4N0C - chains A and C of the 4 polymer chains in the assembly; structure by X-ray diffraction, 2.90 A resolution.

# Chain A
Molecule: H-2 class I histocompatibility antigen, L-D alpha chain
Organism: Mus musculus
UniProt: P01897 (HA1L_MOUSE); residues 1-179 here correspond to UniProt positions 25-203 (UniProt number = residue number + 24)
Sequence (180 residues; each row starts with the number of its first residue; numbering starts at 0):
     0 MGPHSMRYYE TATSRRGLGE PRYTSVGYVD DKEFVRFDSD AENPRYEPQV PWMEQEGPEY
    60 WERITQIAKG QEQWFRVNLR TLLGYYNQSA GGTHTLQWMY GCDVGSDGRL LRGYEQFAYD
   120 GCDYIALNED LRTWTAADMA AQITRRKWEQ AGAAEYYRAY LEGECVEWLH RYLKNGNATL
Unresolved in the structure: 0-1, 17, 176-179
Disulfides: Cys101-Cys164
Differences from the reference sequence: initiating methionine (0); engineered mutation Tyr8 (Phe32 in P01897), Thr12 (Val36 in P01897), Arg15 (Pro39 in P01897), Thr23 (Ile47 in P01897), Asp30 (Asn54 in P01897), Val49 (Ala73 in P01897), Arg131 (Lys155 in P01897)
Swiss-Prot annotation at these positions:
  - glycosylation (N-linked (GlcNAc...) asparagine): Asn86, Asn176

# Chain C
Molecule: 42F3 VmCh alpha
Organism: Mus musculus, Homo sapiens
Sequence (212 residues; numbered -4 to 207; the number before each row is that of its first residue; numbers below 1 keep their minus sign (Gly-4 is residue -4)):
    -4 GSHMAQSVTQ PDARVTVSEG ASLQLRCKYS YSATPYLFWY VQYPRQGLQM LLKYYSGDPV
    56 VQGVNGFEAE FSKSDSSFHL RKASVHWSDS AVYFCAVSAK GTGSKLSFGK GAKLTVSPNI
   116 QNPDPAVYQL RDSKSSDKSV CLFTDFDSQT NVSQSKDSDV YITDKCVLDM RSMDFKSNSA
   176 VAWSNKSDFA CANAFNNSII PEDTFFPSPE SS
Unresolved in the structure: -4 to -1, 132-133, 189, 198-207
Disulfides: Cys22-Cys90

# How chain A and chain C interact
Pairs across the interface (7; chain A residue first):
  Ala150(A) with Lys48(C)
  Glu154(A) with Tyr50(C), hydrogen bond (side chain-backbone); Ser51(C), hydrogen bond (backbone-side chain)
  Tyr155(A) with Tyr50(C), hydrophobic
  Arg157(A) with Ser51(C)
  Ala158(A) with Ser51(C)
  Glu163(A) with Lys95(C), salt bridge
Other interface residues (no listed pair), chain A (7 interface residues in all): Gly151
Other interface residues (no listed pair), chain C (5 interface residues in all): Tyr49
The authors on this interface:
  - specific contacts: Glu154(A)-Ser51(C) (hydrogen bond), Tyr50(C)-Tyr155(A)

# Overview
7 residues of chain A face 5 of chain C across their interface; the contacts include 2 hydrogen bonds and 1
salt bridge. Polar pairs include Glu163(A)-Lys95(C), Glu154(A)-Tyr50(C) and Glu154(A)-Ser51(C). The paper
describes a hydrogen bond between Glu154(A) and Ser51(C); a contact between Tyr50(C) and Tyr155(A).
Chain A is H-2 class I histocompatibility antigen, L-D alpha chain (Mus musculus) and chain C is 42F3 VmCh
alpha (Mus musculus, Homo sapiens); the structure, 42F3 TCR pCPE3/H-2Ld complex, was determined by X-ray
diffraction, deposited together with 4MVB, 4MXQ, 4N5E and 4MS8.
